Entry 2FRI (X-ray diffraction, 1.60 A resolution); this record covers chain X.

# Chain X
Molecule: Myoglobin
Organism: Equus caballus
UniProtKB: P68082 (MYG_HORSE); numbering as in UniProt (aligned over 1-153)
Amino-acid sequence (153 residues; row label = number of the first residue in the row):
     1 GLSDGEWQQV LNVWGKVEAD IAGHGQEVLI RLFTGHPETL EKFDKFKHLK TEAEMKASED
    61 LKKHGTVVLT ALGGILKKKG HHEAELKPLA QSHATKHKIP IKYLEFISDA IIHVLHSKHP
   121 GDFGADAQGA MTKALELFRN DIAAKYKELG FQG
Not modelled in the structure: 153
Ion coordination: heme Fe: His-93 (together with nitrite ion)
Ligand contacts:
  - heme (HEM): Leu-32, Thr-39, Lys-42, Phe-43, Lys-45, His-64, Val-67, Val-68, Ala-71, Leu-72, Leu-89, Ser-92, His-93, His-97, Ile-99, Tyr-103, Leu-104, Ile-107, Phe-138
  - nitrite ion (NO2): Leu-29, Phe-43, His-64, Val-68, His-93

# In short
Ligands of chain X: nitrite ion and heme.
Chain X is Myoglobin (Equus caballus); the structure, Horse Heart Myoglobin, Nitrite Adduct, Co-crystallized,
was determined by X-ray diffraction, deposited together with 2FRF, 2FRJ and 2FRK.
